PDB entry 6UGM | electron microscopy, 3.70 A resolution | chains C and I of the 18 polymer chains in the assembly

[Chain C]
Protein: Histone H2A
Organism: Xenopus laevis
UniProtKB: Q6AZJ8 (Q6AZJ8_XENLA); residues 12-118 here correspond to UniProt positions 13-119 (UniProt number = residue number + 1)
Sequence (107 residues; each row starts with the number of its first residue):
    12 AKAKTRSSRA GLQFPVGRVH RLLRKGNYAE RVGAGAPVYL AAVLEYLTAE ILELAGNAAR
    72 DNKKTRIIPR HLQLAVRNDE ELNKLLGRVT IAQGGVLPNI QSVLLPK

[Chain I]
Molecule: 147-nt DNA strand
Sequence (147 nucleotides; each row starts with the number of its first residue):
     1 CTCGAGAATC CCGGTGCCGA GGCCGCTCAA TTGGTCGTAG ACAGCTCTAG CACCGCTTAA
    61 ACGCACGTAC GCGCTGTCCC CCGCGTTTTA ACCGCCAAGG GGATTACTCC CTAGTCTCCA
   121 GGCACGTGTC AGATATATAC ATCCGAT
Disordered / not traced: 1

[Interface between chain C and chain I]
Pairs across the interface (11):
  Thr16(C) - DG121(I)  sugar contact
  Arg29(C) - DC123(I)  salt bridge to the phosphate
  Arg42(C) - DA113(I)  phosphate contact
  Val43(C) - DA113(I)  hydrogen bond to the phosphate
  Gly44(C) - DT112(I)  phosphate contact
  Ala45(C) - DT112(I)  hydrogen bond to the phosphate
  Lys75(C) - DG132(I)  phosphate contact
  Lys75(C) - DA133(I)  salt bridge to the phosphate
  Thr76(C) - DA131(I)  hydrogen bond to the phosphate
  Thr76(C) - DG132(I)  hydrogen bond to the phosphate
  Arg77(C) - DG132(I)  hydrogen bond to the phosphate
Also at the interface, not in a pair above, chain C (11 interface residues in all): His31, Arg35
Also at the interface, not in a pair above, chain I (8 interface residues in all): DG122

[Overview]
11 residues of chain C and 8 residues of chain I are in contact, with 5 hydrogen bonds and 2 salt bridges.
Polar pairs include Val43(C)-DA113(I), Ala45(C)-DT112(I) and Thr76(C)-DA131(I).
Here chain C is Histone H2A (Xenopus laevis) and chain I is a 147-nt DNA strand. Entry 6UGM (Structural basis
of COMPASS eCM recognition of an unmodified nucleosome) was determined by electron microscopy.
